Entry 6B86 (X-ray diffraction, 2.20 A resolution); this record covers chains A and D.

# Chain A (and D)
Name: Carotenoid oxygenase 1
Source organism: Neurospora crassa (strain ATCC 24698 / 74-OR23-1A / CBS 708.71 / DSM 1257 / FGSC 987)
Notes: chain D of this document is another copy of the same molecule, construct and numbering; everything in this record applies to it too
Reference sequence: Q7S860 (Q7S860_NEUCR); residues 1-526 here = UniProt positions 1-526
Amino-acid sequence (526 residues; each row starts with the number of its first residue):
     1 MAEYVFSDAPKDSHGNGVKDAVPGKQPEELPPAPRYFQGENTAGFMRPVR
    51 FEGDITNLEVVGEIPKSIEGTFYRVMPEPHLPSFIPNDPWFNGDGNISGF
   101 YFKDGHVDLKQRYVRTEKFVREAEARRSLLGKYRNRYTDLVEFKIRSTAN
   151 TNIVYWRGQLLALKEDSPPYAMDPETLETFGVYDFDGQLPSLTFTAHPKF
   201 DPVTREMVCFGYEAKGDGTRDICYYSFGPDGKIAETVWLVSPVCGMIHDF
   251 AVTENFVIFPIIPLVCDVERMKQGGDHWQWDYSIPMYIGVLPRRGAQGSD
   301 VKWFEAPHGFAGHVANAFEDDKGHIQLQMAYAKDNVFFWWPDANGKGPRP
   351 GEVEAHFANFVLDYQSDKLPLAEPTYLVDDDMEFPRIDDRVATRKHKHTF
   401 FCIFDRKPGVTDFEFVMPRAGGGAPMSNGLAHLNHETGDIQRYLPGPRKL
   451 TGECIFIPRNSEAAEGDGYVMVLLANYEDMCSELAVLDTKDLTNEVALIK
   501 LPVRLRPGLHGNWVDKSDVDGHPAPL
Disordered / not traced: 1-29
Swiss-Prot annotation at these positions:
  - binding site (piceatannol): Tyr-133, Lys-164, Glu-383
  - binding site (trans-resveratrol): Tyr-133, Lys-164, Glu-383
  - binding site (Fe cation): His-197, His-248, His-313, His-510
Bound ions: Co2+: His-197, His-248, His-313, His-510
From the paper describing this entry:
  - Co2+ coordination: His-197, His-248, His-313, His-510

# Chain A / chain D interface
Residue-residue contacts (60; chain A residue first):
  Arg-35(A) with Glu-59(D); Val-60(D), hydrogen bond (backbone-backbone); Gly-105(D), hydrogen bond (side chain-backbone); His-106(D), hydrogen bond
  Tyr-36(A) with Glu-59(D); Val-60(D)
  Phe-37(A) with Glu-59(D), hydrogen bond (backbone-side chain)
  Arg-47(A) with Glu-59(D), salt bridge; Lys-500(D), hydrogen bond (side chain-backbone); Leu-501(D); Pro-502(D)
  Pro-48(A) with Pro-502(D)
  Val-49(A) with Ile-55(D); Pro-502(D); Val-503(D), hydrophobic
  Arg-50(A) with Asp-54(D); Ile-55(D); Thr-56(D), hydrogen bond (side chain-backbone); Asn-57(D), hydrogen bond (side chain-backbone); Leu-58(D); Glu-59(D)
  Phe-51(A) with Asp-54(D); Ile-55(D), hydrophobic
  Glu-52(A) with Glu-52(D); Gly-53(D); Asp-54(D), hydrogen bond (backbone-backbone)
  Gly-53(A) with Glu-52(D)
  Asp-54(A) with Arg-50(D); Phe-51(D); Glu-52(D), hydrogen bond (backbone-backbone)
  Ile-55(A) with Val-49(D); Arg-50(D); Phe-51(D), hydrophobic
  Thr-56(A) with Arg-50(D), hydrogen bond (backbone-side chain); His-80(D), hydrogen bond
  Asn-57(A) with Arg-50(D), hydrogen bond (backbone-side chain); Leu-81(D); Arg-126(D), hydrogen bond
  Leu-58(A) with Arg-50(D)
  Glu-59(A) with Arg-35(D); Tyr-36(D); Phe-37(D), hydrogen bond (side chain-backbone); Arg-47(D), salt bridge; Arg-50(D)
  Val-60(A) with Arg-35(D), hydrogen bond (backbone-backbone); Tyr-36(D)
  His-80(A) with Thr-56(D), hydrogen bond
  Leu-81(A) with Asn-57(D)
  Gly-105(A) with Arg-35(D), hydrogen bond (backbone-side chain)
  His-106(A) with Arg-35(D); Arg-126(D)
  Asp-108(A) with Arg-126(D), salt bridge
  Arg-126(A) with Asn-57(D), hydrogen bond; His-106(D); Asp-108(D), salt bridge
  Lys-500(A) with Arg-47(D), hydrogen bond (backbone-side chain)
  Leu-501(A) with Arg-47(D)
  Pro-502(A) with Arg-47(D); Val-49(D)
  Val-503(A) with Val-503(D), hydrophobic
Interface residues without a listed pair, chain A (29 interface residues in all): Val-61, Cys-481
Interface residues without a listed pair, chain D (29 interface residues in all): Pro-48, Val-61, Cys-481

# Overview
The chain A/chain D interface involves 29 residues from each chain; the contacts include 19 hydrogen bonds and
4 salt bridges. Polar contacts include Arg-47(A)/Glu-59(D), Asp-108(A)/Arg-126(D) and Arg-35(A)/Gly-105(D).
From UniProt: 3 piceatannol-binding residues, 3 trans-resveratrol-binding residues and 4 Fe cation-binding
residues on chain A. From the paper: Co2+ coordination by His-197(A), His-248(A) and His-313(A) among others.
Chain A and chain D are both Carotenoid oxygenase 1 (Neurospora crassa (strain ATCC 24698 / 74-OR23-1A / CBS
708.71 / DSM 1257 / FGSC 987)); the structure, 2.2A Crystal Structure of Co-CAO1, was determined by X-ray
diffraction, deposited together with 6BIG.
